Entry 4DEP (X-ray diffraction, 3.10 A resolution); this record covers chains B and C of the 3 polymer chains in the assembly.

# Chain B
Molecule: Interleukin-1 receptor type 1
Organism: Homo sapiens
Reference sequence: P14778 (IL1R1_HUMAN); residues 1-319 here correspond to UniProt positions 18-336 (UniProt number = residue number + 17)
Chain sequence (321 residues; row label = number of the first residue in the row; numbers below 1 keep their minus sign (Glu-1 is residue -1)):
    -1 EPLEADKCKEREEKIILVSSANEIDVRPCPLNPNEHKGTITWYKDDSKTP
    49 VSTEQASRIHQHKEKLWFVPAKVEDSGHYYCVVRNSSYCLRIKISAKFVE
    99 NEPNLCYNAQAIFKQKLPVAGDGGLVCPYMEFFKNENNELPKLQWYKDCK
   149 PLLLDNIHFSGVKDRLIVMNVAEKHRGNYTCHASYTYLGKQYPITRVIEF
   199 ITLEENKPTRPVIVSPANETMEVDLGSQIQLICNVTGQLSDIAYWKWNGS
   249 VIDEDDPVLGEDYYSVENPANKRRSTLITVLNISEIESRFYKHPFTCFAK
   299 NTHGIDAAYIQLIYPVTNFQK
Disordered / not traced: -1 to 6, 34-35, 44-47, 224-225, 311-319
Construct notes: expression tag (-1 to 0)
Curated features (UniProtKB/Swiss-Prot):
  - glycosylation (N-linked (GlcNAc...) asparagine): Asn83, Asn176, Asn216, Asn232, Asn246, Asn280
Disulfide bonds: Cys27-Cys79, Cys104-Cys147, Cys125-Cys179, Cys231-Cys295
Covalent attachments: N-acetylglucosamine (NAG) linked to Asn176, Asn216, Asn232
Reported in the primary citation:
  - post-translational modification sites: Asn216

# Chain C
Molecule: Interleukin-1 receptor accessory protein
Organism: Homo sapiens
Reference sequence: Q9NPH3 (IL1AP_HUMAN); residues 1-347 here correspond to UniProt positions 21-367 (UniProt number = residue number + 20)
Chain sequence (349 residues; numbered -1 to 347; the number before each row is that of its first residue; numbers below 1 keep their minus sign (Glu-1 is residue -1)):
    -1 EPSERCDDWGLDTMRQIQVFEDEPARIKCPLFEHFLKFNYSTAHSAGLTL
    49 IWYWTRQDRDLEEPINFRLPENRISKEKDVLWFRPTLLNDTGNYTCMLRN
    99 TTYCSKVAFPLEVVQKDSCFNSPMKLPVHKLYIEYGIQRITCPNVDGYFP
   149 SSVKPTITWYMGCYKIQNFNNVIPEGMNLSFLIALISNNGNYTCVVTYPE
   199 NGRTFHLTRTLTVKVVGSPKNAVPPVIHSPNDHVVYEKEPGEELLIPCTV
   249 YFSFLMDSRNEVWWTIDGKKPDDITIDVTINESISHSRTEDETRTQILSI
   299 KKVTSEDLKRSYVCHARSAKGEVAKAAKVKQKVPAPRYTVELACGFGAT
Disordered / not traced: -1 to 2, 227-242, 268-275, 297-309, 327-347
Construct notes: expression tag (-1 to 0)
Curated features (UniProtKB/Swiss-Prot):
  - region: Ile49 to Phe65 (Essential for interaction with PTPRD)
  - glycosylation (N-linked (GlcNAc...) asparagine): Asn37, Asn87, Asn91, Asn98, Asn176, Asn189, Asn279
Disulfide bonds: Cys4-Cys102, Cys27-Cys94, Cys117-Cys161, Cys140-Cys192, Cys246-Cys312
Covalent attachments: N-acetylglucosamine (NAG) linked to Asn37, Asn91, Asn98, Asn189
Residues lining bound ligands: N-acetylglucosamine (NAG; 2-acetamido-2-deoxy-beta-D-glucopyranose): His226, Pro245, Thr247
Reported in the primary citation:
  - binding site for N-acetylglucosamine: Pro245

# How chain B and chain C interact
Residue-residue contacts - 17 pairs, chain B then chain C:
  Asp120(B) - Glu132(C)
  Asp120(B) - Tyr133(C)
  Asp120(B) - Gly134(C)  hydrogen bond (side chain-backbone)
  Asp120(B) - Lys218(C)  salt bridge
  Gly121(B) - Ile181(C)
  Gly122(B) - Ile181(C)
  Ser158(B) - Ile135(C)
  Val160(B) - Ile171(C)  hydrophobic
  Lys161(B) - Ile171(C)
  Arg163(B) - Asn168(C)  hydrogen bond (side chain-backbone)
  Ile165(B) - Ile181(C)  hydrophobic
  Met167(B) - Ile135(C)  hydrophobic
  Asn168(B) - Lys218(C)
  Pro206(B) - Asn219(C)
  Arg208(B) - Thr291(C)
  Val210(B) - His226(C)
  Asp304(B) - His226(C)  salt bridge
Also at the interface, not in a pair above, chain B (19 interface residues in all): Ala118, Gly119, Asn204, Thr300, His301
Also at the interface, not in a pair above, chain C (14 interface residues in all): Leu180, Ser285, Arg286
The authors on this interface:
  - interface residues, chain B: Val160(B), Ile165(B)
  - interface residues, chain C: Ile135(C), Leu180(C), Ile181(C)

# Overview
19 residues of chain B and 14 residues of chain C are in contact; the contacts include 2 hydrogen bonds and 2
salt bridges. Among the polar pairs are Asp120(B)-Lys218(C), Asp304(B)-His226(C) and Asp120(B)-Gly134(C).
Chain C binds N-acetylglucosamine. From the paper: a binding site for N-acetylglucosamine at Pro245(C);
interface residues Val160(B), Ile165(B) and Ile135(C) among others.
Chain B is Interleukin-1 receptor type 1 and chain C is Interleukin-1 receptor accessory protein, both from
Homo sapiens; the structure, Structure of the IL-1b signaling complex, was determined by X-ray diffraction.
